PDB entry 1KUQ | X-ray diffraction, 2.84 A resolution | chains B and A

Chain B:
Molecule: 16S ribosomal RNA fragment
Organism: Thermus thermophilus
Sequence (57 nucleotides; each row starts with the number of its first residue):
     1 GGGCGGCCUU CGGGCUAGAC GGUGGGAGAG GCUUCGGCUG GUCCACCCGU GACGCUC

Chain A:
Name: 30S ribosomal protein S15
Organism: Thermus thermophilus
UniProt: P80378 (RS15_THETH); residue numbers follow UniProt; this construct covers 0-86
Amino-acid sequence (87 residues; numbered 0 to 86; the number before each row is that of its first residue; numbering starts at 0):
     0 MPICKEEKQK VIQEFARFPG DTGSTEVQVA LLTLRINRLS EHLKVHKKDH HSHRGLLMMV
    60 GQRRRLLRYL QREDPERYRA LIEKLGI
Not modelled in the structure: 0-2
Sequence notes: engineered mutation Cys3 (Thr in P80378)

How chain B and chain A interact:
Pairs across the interface (51):
  C20(B) - Gln27(A)  hydrogen bond to the sugar
  G21(B) - Thr21(A)  hydrogen bond to the sugar
  G21(B) - Gln27(A)  sugar contact
  G21(B) - Leu30(A)  phosphate contact
  G22(B) - Lys7(A)  salt bridge to the phosphate
  G22(B) - Gln8(A)  hydrogen bond to the phosphate
  G22(B) - Ile11(A)  sugar contact
  G22(B) - Thr21(A)  sugar contact
  G22(B) - Leu30(A)  phosphate contact
  U23(B) - Lys7(A)  salt bridge to the phosphate
  U23(B) - Gln8(A)  hydrogen bond to the phosphate
  G24(B) - Lys4(A)  phosphate contact
  G30(B) - His50(A)  hydrogen bond to the sugar
  G30(B) - Ser51(A)  hydrogen bond to the base
  G31(B) - His41(A)  base contact
  G31(B) - Asp48(A)  hydrogen bond to the sugar
  G31(B) - His50(A)  sugar contact
  C32(B) - His45(A)  hydrogen bond to the sugar
  C32(B) - Lys47(A)  phosphate contact
  C32(B) - Asp48(A)  sugar contact
  U33(B) - His45(A)  hydrogen bond to the sugar
  U33(B) - Lys47(A)  phosphate contact
  U34(B) - Val44(A)  base contact
  G37(B) - His45(A)  hydrogen bond to the base
  C38(B) - His41(A)  hydrogen bond to the sugar
  U39(B) - Leu38(A)  sugar contact
  U39(B) - His41(A)  hydrogen bond to the sugar
  U39(B) - Ser51(A)  hydrogen bond to the sugar
  G40(B) - Arg34(A)  salt bridge to the phosphate
  G40(B) - Leu38(A)  sugar contact
  G40(B) - Ser51(A)  hydrogen bond to the sugar
  G40(B) - Gly54(A)  phosphate contact
  G41(B) - Arg34(A)  salt bridge to the phosphate
  C48(B) - Thr21(A)  base contact
  G49(B) - Phe17(A)  phosphate contact
  G49(B) - Asp20(A)  hydrogen bond to the sugar
  G49(B) - Thr21(A)  hydrogen bond to the sugar
  G49(B) - Gly22(A)  hydrogen bond to the sugar
  G49(B) - Ser23(A)  sugar contact
  G49(B) - Gln27(A)  base contact
  U50(B) - Phe17(A)  phosphate contact
  U50(B) - Gly22(A)  sugar contact
  U50(B) - Ser23(A)  hydrogen bond to the sugar
  U50(B) - Thr24(A)  sugar contact
  G51(B) - Arg16(A)  salt bridge to the phosphate
  G51(B) - Tyr68(A)  hydrogen bond to the phosphate
  A52(B) - Tyr68(A)  sugar contact
  C53(B) - Arg64(A)  sugar contact
  C53(B) - Leu65(A)  sugar contact
  C53(B) - Tyr68(A)  sugar contact
  G54(B) - Arg64(A)  salt bridge to the phosphate
Other interface residues (no listed pair), chain B (23 interface residues in all): C55
Other interface residues (no listed pair), chain A (34 interface residues in all): Gly19, Val26, Arg37, His49, Met58, Gln61, Arg71, Glu72

Overview:
23 residues of chain B face 34 of chain A across their interface; the contacts include 19 hydrogen bonds and 6
salt bridges. Polar contacts include G30(B)-Ser51(A), G37(B)-His45(A) and C20(B)-Gln27(A).
Chain B is 16S ribosomal RNA fragment and chain A is 30S ribosomal protein S15, both from Thermus
thermophilus; the structure, Crystal structure of T3C mutant S15 ribosomal protein in complex with 16S rRNA,
was determined by X-ray diffraction.
